PDB entry 6P4D | X-ray diffraction, 1.05 A resolution | chain A

Chain A:
Molecule: Lysozyme C
Source organism: Gallus gallus
Notes: EC 3.2.1.17
Reference sequence: P00698 (LYSC_CHICK); residues 1-129 here correspond to UniProt positions 19-147 (UniProt number = residue number + 18)
Sequence (129 residues; row label = number of the first residue in the row):
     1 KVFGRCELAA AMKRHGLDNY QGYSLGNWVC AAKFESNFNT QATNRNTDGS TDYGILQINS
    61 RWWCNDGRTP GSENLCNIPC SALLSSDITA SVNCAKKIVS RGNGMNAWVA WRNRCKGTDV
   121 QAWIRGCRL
Disulfides: Cys6-Cys127, Cys30-Cys115, Cys64-Cys80, Cys76-Cys94
Differences from the reference sequence: engineered mutation Gln21 (Arg39 in P00698), Glu73 (Arg91 in P00698), Arg101 (Asp119 in P00698)
Bound ions: Na+: Ser60, Cys64, Ser72, Glu73
UniProt features mapped onto this chain:
  - active site: Glu35, Asp52

Summary:
The Na+ site is built by Ser60, Cys64, Ser72 and Glu73. Curated annotation (UniProt) lists active-site
residues Glu35 and Asp52.
Chain A is Lysozyme C (Gallus gallus); the structure, Hen egg lysozyme (HEL) containing three point mutations
(HEL3x): R21Q, R73E, and D101R, was determined by X-ray diffraction together with 6P4A and 6P4C from the same
study.
